Entry 5HHM (X-ray diffraction, 2.50 A resolution); this record covers chains D and E of the 5 polymer chains in the assembly.

Chain D:
Name: JM22 TCR alpha chain
Organism: Homo sapiens
Sequence (200 residues; each row starts with the number of its first residue; note: 5 numbers in that range are skipped by the numbering (no residue carries them; nothing is unmodelled there); a row labelled like 125A-125F holds insertion residues (125A, then the next letters in order)):
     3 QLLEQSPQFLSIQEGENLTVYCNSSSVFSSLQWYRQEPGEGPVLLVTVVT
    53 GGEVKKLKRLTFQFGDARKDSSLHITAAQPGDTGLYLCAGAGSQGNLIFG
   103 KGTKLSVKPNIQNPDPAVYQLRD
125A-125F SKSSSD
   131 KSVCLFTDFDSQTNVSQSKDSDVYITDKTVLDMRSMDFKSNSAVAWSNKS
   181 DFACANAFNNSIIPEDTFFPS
Unresolved in the structure: 125A-125F
Disulfides: Cys-24/Cys-90

Chain E:
Name: JM22 TCR beta chain
Organism: Homo sapiens
Sequence (241 residues; each row starts with the number of its first residue):
     4 GGITQSPKYLFRKEGQNVTLSCEQNLNHDAMYWYRQDPGQGLRLIYYSQI
    54 VNDFQKGDIAEGYSVSREKKESFPLTVTSAQKNPTAFYLCASSSRSSYEQ
   104 YFGPGTRLTVTEDLKNVFPPEVAVFEPSEAEISHTQKATLVCLATGFYPD
   154 HVELSWWVNGKEVHSGVSTDPQPLKEQPALNDSRYSLSSRLRVSATFWQN
   204 PRNHFRCQVQFYGLSENDEWTQDRAKPVTQIVSAEAWGRAD
Unresolved in the structure: 244
Disulfides: Cys-25/Cys-93, Cys-145/Cys-210

Interface between chain D and chain E:
Contacting residue pairs - 97 pairs, chain D then chain E:
  Gln-34(D) / Glu-102(E)
  Tyr-36(D) / Gln-103(E)  hydrogen bond (side chain-backbone)
  Tyr-36(D) / Phe-105(E)  hydrophobic
  Gln-38(D) / Gln-39(E)  hydrogen bond
  Gln-38(D) / Phe-90(E)
  Gln-38(D) / Leu-92(E)
  Pro-40(D) / Gln-175(E)
  Gly-41(D) / Phe-90(E)
  Glu-42(D) / Phe-90(E)
  Gly-43(D) / Leu-92(E)
  Gly-43(D) / Gly-106(E)
  Gly-43(D) / Pro-107(E)
  Pro-44(D) / Leu-92(E)
  Pro-44(D) / Phe-105(E)
  Leu-46(D) / Glu-102(E)
  Leu-46(D) / Tyr-104(E)
  Thr-49(D) / Tyr-101(E)
  Thr-49(D) / Glu-102(E)  hydrogen bond
  Ala-93(D) / Ser-100(E)
  Gly-94(D) / Ser-100(E)  hydrogen bond (backbone-side chain)
  Gln-96(D) / Tyr-50(E)  hydrogen bond (backbone-side chain)
  Gln-96(D) / Gln-52(E)  hydrogen bond (backbone-side chain)
  Gln-96(D) / Gln-58(E)
  Gly-97(D) / Tyr-35(E)  hydrogen bond (backbone-side chain)
  Gly-97(D) / Tyr-50(E)
  Gly-97(D) / Gln-52(E)
  Gly-97(D) / Ser-99(E)
  Gly-97(D) / Ser-100(E)
  Asn-98(D) / Tyr-35(E)
  Asn-98(D) / Leu-47(E)
  Asn-98(D) / Tyr-50(E)
  Asn-98(D) / Ser-100(E)  hydrogen bond (backbone-side chain)
  Leu-99(D) / Ser-100(E)
  Leu-99(D) / Tyr-101(E)
  Leu-99(D) / Gln-103(E)
  Phe-101(D) / Tyr-37(E)
  Phe-101(D) / Leu-45(E)  hydrophobic
  Phe-101(D) / Phe-105(E)  hydrophobic
  Asp-117(D) / His-137(E)  salt bridge
  Asp-117(D) / Thr-138(E)
  Tyr-121(D) / Ser-131(E)
  Tyr-121(D) / Ala-133(E)
  Tyr-121(D) / Glu-134(E)
  Tyr-121(D) / His-137(E)
  Tyr-121(D) / Thr-138(E)
  Gln-122(D) / Ser-131(E)  hydrogen bond (backbone-side chain)
  Leu-123(D) / Phe-128(E)
  Leu-123(D) / Glu-129(E)
  Leu-123(D) / Pro-130(E)  hydrophobic
  Leu-123(D) / Thr-142(E)
  Leu-123(D) / Val-144(E)  hydrophobic
  Arg-124(D) / Phe-128(E)
  Arg-124(D) / Glu-129(E)  hydrogen bond (backbone-backbone)
  Asp-125(D) / Ala-126(E)
  Asp-125(D) / Val-127(E)
  Asp-125(D) / Phe-128(E)
  Lys-131(D) / Ala-126(E)
  Lys-131(D) / Phe-128(E)
  Ser-132(D) / Phe-128(E)
  Val-133(D) / Phe-128(E)  hydrophobic
  Leu-135(D) / Thr-142(E)
  Asp-138(D) / Thr-138(E)
  Asp-138(D) / Arg-195(E)  salt bridge
  Ser-151(D) / Gln-180(E)
  Tyr-154(D) / Leu-177(E)  hydrophobic
  Tyr-154(D) / Glu-179(E)  hydrogen bond (side chain-backbone)
  Ile-155(D) / Leu-177(E)
  Thr-156(D) / Asp-173(E)
  Thr-156(D) / Ser-191(E)
  Thr-156(D) / Arg-193(E)
  Asp-157(D) / Asp-173(E)
  Thr-159(D) / Ser-171(E)  hydrogen bond
  Thr-159(D) / Asp-173(E)
  Thr-159(D) / Pro-174(E)
  Thr-159(D) / Arg-193(E)  hydrogen bond
  Val-160(D) / Ser-171(E)  hydrogen bond (backbone-side chain)
  Leu-161(D) / Gly-169(E)
  Leu-161(D) / Val-170(E)
  Leu-161(D) / Arg-195(E)
  Asp-162(D) / Ser-168(E)
  Asp-162(D) / Gly-169(E)  hydrogen bond (backbone-backbone)
  Met-163(D) / Arg-195(E)
  Met-163(D) / Val-196(E)
  Arg-164(D) / Ser-168(E)
  Met-166(D) / Ser-197(E)
  Phe-168(D) / Lys-140(E)
  Phe-168(D) / Arg-195(E)
  Ser-170(D) / Arg-195(E)
  Ser-172(D) / Arg-193(E)  hydrogen bond (backbone-side chain)
  Val-174(D) / Val-144(E)  hydrophobic
  Val-174(D) / Ser-191(E)
  Val-174(D) / Arg-193(E)
  Trp-176(D) / Leu-146(E)  hydrophobic
  Trp-176(D) / Ser-189(E)
  Phe-198(D) / Ala-133(E)  hydrophobic
  Phe-198(D) / His-137(E)
  Pro-200(D) / Ala-133(E)  hydrophobic
Also at the interface, not in a pair above, chain D (53 interface residues in all): Ser-32, Leu-87, Leu-89, Lys-103, Thr-137, Ala-173
Also at the interface, not in a pair above, chain E (56 interface residues in all): Gln-43, Gly-44, Thr-148, His-167, Thr-172, Lys-178, Pro-181

Summary:
53 residues of chain D face 56 of chain E across their interface; the contacts include 16 hydrogen bonds and 2
salt bridges. Among the polar pairs are Asp-117(D)/His-137(E), Asp-138(D)/Arg-195(E) and Tyr-36(D)/Gln-103(E).
Chain D is JM22 TCR alpha chain and chain E is JM22 TCR beta chain, both from Homo sapiens; the structure,
Crystal Structure of the JM22 TCR in complex with HLA-A*0201 in complex with M1-F5L, was determined by X-ray
diffraction (same publication as 5HHN, 5HHO, 5HHP and 5HHQ).
